Entry 7UM7 (electron microscopy, 2.75 A resolution); this record covers chains A and B of the 5 polymer chains in the assembly.

# Chain A
Name: 5-hydroxytryptamine receptor 5A
Organism: Homo sapiens
Notes: engineered mutation(s): H146P
Reference sequence: P47898 (5HT5A_HUMAN); residues 32-357 here = UniProt positions 32-357
Sequence (326 residues; row label = number of the first residue in the row):
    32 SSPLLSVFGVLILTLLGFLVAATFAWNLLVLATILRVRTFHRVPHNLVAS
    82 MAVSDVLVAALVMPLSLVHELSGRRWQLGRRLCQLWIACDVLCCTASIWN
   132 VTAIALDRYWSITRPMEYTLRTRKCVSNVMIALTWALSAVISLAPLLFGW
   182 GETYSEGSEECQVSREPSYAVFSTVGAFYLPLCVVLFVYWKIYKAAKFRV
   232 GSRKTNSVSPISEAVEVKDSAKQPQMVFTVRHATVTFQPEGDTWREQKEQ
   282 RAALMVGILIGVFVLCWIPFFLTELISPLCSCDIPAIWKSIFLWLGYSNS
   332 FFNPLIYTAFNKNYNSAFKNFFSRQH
Disordered / not traced: 32-39, 181-189, 232-276, 350-357
Disulfide bonds: Cys114-Cys192
Sequence notes: conflict Pro146 (His in P47898)
Residues lining bound ligands: methylergonovine (H8D; (8beta)-N-[(2S)-1-hydroxybutan-2-yl]-6-methyl-9,10-didehydroergoline-8-carboxamide): Trp117, Ile118, Asp121, Val122, Cys125, Thr126, Cys192, Val194, Ser204, Ala208, Trp298, Phe301, Phe302, Leu324, Tyr328
UniProt features mapped onto this chain:
  - binding site (serotonin): Asp121
  - natural variant: Arg262 (R262C: In a colorectal cancer sample)
  - mutagenesis: Asp121 (D121A: Abolished G(i)/(o)-coupled receptor activity), Ser142 (S142A: Does not affect G(i)/(o)-coupled receptor activity), Ile143 (I143A: Strongly decreased G(i)/(o)-coupled receptor activity), Met147 (M147I: Does not affect G(i)/(o)-coupled receptor activity), Arg154 (R154A: Abolished G(i)/(o)-coupled receptor activity), Ser204 (S204C: Decreased G(i)/(o)-coupled receptor activity), Ile223 (I223A: Strongly decreased G(i)/(o)-coupled receptor activity), Ala226 to Ala227 (Strongly increased G(i)/(o)-coupled receptor activity), Ala226 (A226V: Strongly increased G(i)/(o)-coupled receptor activity), Ala227 (A227L: Increased G(i)/(o)-coupled receptor activity), Arg230 (R230A: Slightly decreased G(i)/(o)-coupled receptor activity), Arg282 (R282A: Strongly decreased G(i)/(o)-coupled receptor activity), 5 further mutagenesis entries in UniProt
What the authors report for this chain:
  - binding site for methylergonovine: Thr126
  - mutagenesis - W117A, W298A, Y328A: decreased expression

# Chain B
Name: miniGo protein
Organism: Homo sapiens
Sequence (225 residues; each row starts with the number of its first residue):
     1 TLSAEDKAAVERSKMIEKNLKEDGISAAKDVKLLLLGADNSGKSTIVKQM
    51 KIIHGGSGGSGGTTGIVETHFTFKNLHFRLFDVGGQRSERKKWIHCFEDV
   101 TAIIFCVDLSDYNRMHESLMLFDSICNNKFFIDTSIILFLNKKDLFGEKI
   151 KKSPLTICFPEYTGPNTYEDAAAYIQAQFESKNRSPNKEIYCHMTCATDT
   201 NNAQVIFDAVTDIIIANNLRGCGLY
Disordered / not traced: 1, 54-63

# Chain A / chain B interface
Pairs across the interface (15):
  Arg139(A) - Cys222(B)
  Ser142(A) - Asn218(B)  hydrogen bond
  Ile143(A) - Asn218(B)
  Ile143(A) - Leu219(B)  hydrophobic
  Pro146(A) - Ile215(B)  hydrophobic
  Met147(A) - Leu76(B)  hydrophobic
  Met147(A) - Thr211(B)
  Met147(A) - Ile214(B)  hydrophobic
  Ile223(A) - Leu224(B)  hydrophobic
  Arg230(A) - Asp212(B)  salt bridge
  Arg230(A) - Ala216(B)
  Val231(A) - Tyr225(B)
  Lys279(A) - Tyr225(B)
  Met286(A) - Gly223(B)
  Met286(A) - Leu224(B)  hydrophobic
Also at the interface, not in a pair above, chain A (14 interface residues in all): Leu151, Ala227, Ala283, Val287
Also at the interface, not in a pair above, chain B (15 interface residues in all): Ala28, Lys29, Glu189

# In short
The interface between chain A and chain B involves 14 residues on one side and 15 on the other, with 1
hydrogen bond and 1 salt bridge. Among the polar pairs are Arg230(A)-Asp212(B) and Ser142(A)-Asn218(B). The
paper reports a binding site for methylergonovine at Thr126(A); W117A, W298A and Y328A of chain A reduce
expression.
Here chain A is 5-hydroxytryptamine receptor 5A and chain B is miniGo protein, both from Homo sapiens. Entry
7UM7 (CryoEM structure of Go-coupled 5-HT5AR in complex with Methylergometrine) was determined by electron
microscopy together with 7UM4, 7UM5 and 7UM6 from the same study.
